Entry 5NPM (X-ray diffraction, 2.70 A resolution); this record covers chains A and B.

Chain A:
Protein: 50S ribosomal protein L1
Source organism: Thermus thermophilus
UniProtKB: P27150 (RL1_THETH); residues 9-228 here correspond to UniProt positions 10-229 (UniProt number = residue number + 1)
Amino-acid sequence (220 residues; numbered 9 to 228; the number before each row is that of its first residue):
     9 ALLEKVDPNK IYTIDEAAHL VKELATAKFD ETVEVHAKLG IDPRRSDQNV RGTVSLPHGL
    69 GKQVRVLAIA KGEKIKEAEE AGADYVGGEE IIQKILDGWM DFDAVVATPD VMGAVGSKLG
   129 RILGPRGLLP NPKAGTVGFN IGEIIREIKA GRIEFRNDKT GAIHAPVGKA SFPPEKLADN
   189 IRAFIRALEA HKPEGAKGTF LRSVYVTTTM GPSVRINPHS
Unresolved in the structure: 9-17

Chain B:
Molecule: 23S ribosomal RNA
Source organism: Thermus thermophilus
Sequence (80 nucleotides; each row starts with the number of its first residue):
     1 GGGAUGCGUA GGAUAGGUGG GAGCCUGUGA ACCCCCGCCU CCGGGUGGGG GGGAGGCGCC
    61 GGUGAAAUAC CACCCUUCCC
Differences from the reference sequence: expression tag (1-4, 77-80)
Bound ions: Na+: C59, C60, A67, U68

Interface between chain A and chain B:
Pairs across the interface (51; chain A residue first):
  Ala-35(A) with C24(B), phosphate contact
  Lys-36(A) with C24(B), hydrogen bond to the phosphate
  Phe-37(A) with A22(B), sugar contact; G23(B), sugar contact
  Thr-40(A) with G20(B), hydrogen bond to the phosphate; G21(B), hydrogen bond to the phosphate
  Glu-42(A) with G19(B), hydrogen bond to the base; G20(B), hydrogen bond to the sugar
  His-44(A) with A72(B), hydrogen bond to the sugar; C73(B), sugar contact
  Lys-46(A) with C74(B), phosphate contact
  Lys-70(A) with G21(B), salt bridge to the phosphate; A22(B), salt bridge to the phosphate
  Pro-133(A) with A65(B), sugar contact
  Arg-134(A) with G64(B), hydrogen bond to the base; A66(B), salt bridge to the phosphate; A67(B), salt bridge to the phosphate
  Asp-166(A) with G17(B), hydrogen bond to the base; U18(B), sugar contact
  Thr-168(A) with G16(B), base contact; G17(B), base contact; C74(B), hydrogen bond to the sugar; C75(B), sugar contact
  Ala-170(A) with C73(B), base contact; C74(B), sugar contact
  His-172(A) with G17(B), base contact; U18(B), hydrogen bond to the base; G19(B), sugar contact; C73(B), base contact
  Ala-173(A) with G19(B), sugar contact
  Pro-174(A) with G20(B), sugar contact
  Ser-211(A) with C73(B), phosphate contact; C74(B), hydrogen bond to the phosphate
  Tyr-213(A) with C73(B), phosphate contact; C74(B), phosphate contact
  Thr-215(A) with A72(B), sugar contact
  Thr-216(A) with C71(B), sugar contact
  Thr-217(A) with G20(B), hydrogen bond to the sugar; G21(B), sugar contact; C71(B), hydrogen bond to the sugar
  Met-218(A) with G20(B), base contact; G21(B), sugar contact; G23(B), sugar contact; A69(B), base contact; C70(B), hydrogen bond to the sugar; C71(B), sugar contact
  Gly-219(A) with C71(B), hydrogen bond to the sugar; A72(B), sugar contact
  Pro-220(A) with A72(B), phosphate contact
  Ser-221(A) with A72(B), hydrogen bond to the phosphate; C73(B), hydrogen bond to the phosphate
Also at the interface, not in a pair above, chain A (29 interface residues in all): Ala-45, Arg-164, Lys-167, Lys-177

In short:
29 residues of chain A face 20 of chain B across their interface; the contacts include 17 hydrogen bonds and 4
salt bridges. Polar pairs include Glu-42(A)/G19(B), Arg-134(A)/G64(B) and Asp-166(A)/G17(B). The Na+ site is
built by C59(B), C60(B), A67(B) and U68(B).
Chain A is 50S ribosomal protein L1 and chain B is 23S ribosomal RNA, both from Thermus thermophilus; the
structure, Crystal structure of mutant ribosomal protein TTHL1 lacking 8 N-terminal residues in complex with
80NT 23S ..., was determined by X-ray diffraction.
